PDB entry 3J34 | electron microscopy, 8.60 A resolution (very low resolution: no residue pairs are listed; an interface is given only as per-side residue counts) | chains Q and R of the 42 polymer chains in the assembly

== Chain Q (and R) ==
Name: capsid protein
Source organism: Human immunodeficiency virus 1
Notes: chain R of this document is another copy of the same molecule, construct and numbering; everything in this record applies to it too
UniProtKB: Q79791 (Q79791_9HIV1); residues 1-231 here correspond to UniProt positions 133-363 (UniProt number = residue number + 132)
Chain sequence (231 residues; numbered 1 to 231; the number before each row is that of its first residue):
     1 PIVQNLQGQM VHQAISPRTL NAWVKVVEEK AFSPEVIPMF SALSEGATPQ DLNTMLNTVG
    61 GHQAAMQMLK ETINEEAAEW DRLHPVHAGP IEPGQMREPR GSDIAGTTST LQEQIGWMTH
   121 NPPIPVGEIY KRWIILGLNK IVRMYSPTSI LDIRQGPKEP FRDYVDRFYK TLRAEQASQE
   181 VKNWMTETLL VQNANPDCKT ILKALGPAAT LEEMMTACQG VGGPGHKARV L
Disulfides: C198-C218
Differences from the reference sequence: engineered mutation E92 (Ala224 in Q79791)
From the paper describing this entry:
  - mutagenesis - I201D, A204D, L205D: decreased stability
  - mutagenesis - A204C: increased stability

== Interface between chain Q and chain R ==
At this resolution (9 A) residue pairs are not listed: 34 residues of chain Q and 31 of chain R lie at the interface.

== In short ==
The interface between chain Q and chain R involves 34 residues on one side and 31 on the other. The paper
reports that I201D, A204D and L205D of chain Q reduce stability; A204C of chain Q increases stability.
Chain Q and chain R are both capsid protein (Human immunodeficiency virus 1); the structure, Structure of
HIV-1 Capsid Protein by Cryo-EM, was determined by electron microscopy, deposited together with 3J4F, 3J3Q and
3J3Y.
